1P10 - chains A and P; structure by X-ray diffraction, 2.25 A resolution.

[Chain A]
Molecule: Alpha-lytic protease
Source organism: Lysobacter enzymogenes
Notes: EC 3.4.21.12
UniProt: P00778 (PRLA_LYSEN); the construct lacks a stretch of the UniProt sequence and is renumbered around it, so the offset changes along the chain: 16-19 = UniProt 202-205; 29-35 = UniProt 206-212; 39-48 = UniProt 213-222; 49-59 = UniProt 227-237; 12 more segments
Chain sequence (198 residues; row label = number of the first residue in the row; note: 53 numbers in that range are skipped by the numbering (no residue carries them; nothing is unmodelled there); a row labelled like 15A-15B holds insertion residues (15A, then the next letters in order)):
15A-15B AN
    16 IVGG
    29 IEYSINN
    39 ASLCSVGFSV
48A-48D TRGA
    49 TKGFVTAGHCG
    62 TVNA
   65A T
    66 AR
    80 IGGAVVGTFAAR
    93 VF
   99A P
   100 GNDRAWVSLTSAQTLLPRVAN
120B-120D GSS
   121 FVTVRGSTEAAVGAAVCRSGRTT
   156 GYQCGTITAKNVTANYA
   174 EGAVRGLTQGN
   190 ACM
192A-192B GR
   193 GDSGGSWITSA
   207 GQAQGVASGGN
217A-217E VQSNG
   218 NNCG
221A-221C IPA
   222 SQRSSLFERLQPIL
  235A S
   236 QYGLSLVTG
Differences from the reference sequence: conflict Ala-213 (Met357 in P00778)
Cystine bridges: Cys-42/Cys-58, Cys-137/Cys-159, Cys-191/Cys-220
Swiss-Prot annotation at these positions:
  - active site (Charge relay system): His-57, Asp-102, Ser-195

[Chain P]
Molecule: Methoxysuccinyl-ala-ala-pro-valine boronic acid inhibitor
Chain sequence (5 residues; each row starts with the number of its first residue; the depositors numbered this strand downwards along its sequence, so these rows (ascending numbers) run in the REVERSE of the deposited 5'-to-3' order):
     1 VPAAX
Unresolved in the structure: 5
Modified / non-standard residues: Val-1 (valine boronic acid; B2V); MSU (succinic acid monomethyl ester) at position 5

[How chain A and chain P interact]
Residue-residue contacts (20):
  His-57(A) / Val-1(P)
  His-57(A) / Pro-2(P)
  Asn-170(A) / Ala-4(P)
  Tyr-171(A) / Pro-2(P)
  Tyr-171(A) / Ala-3(P)
  Tyr-171(A) / Ala-4(P)
  Met-192(A) / Val-1(P)
  Gly-192A(A) / Val-1(P)
  Arg-192B(A) / Val-1(P)
  Gly-193(A) / Val-1(P)
  Asp-194(A) / Val-1(P)
  Ser-195(A) / Val-1(P)  covalent bond
  Ser-195(A) / Pro-2(P)
  Ser-214(A) / Val-1(P)  hydrogen bond (backbone-backbone)
  Ser-214(A) / Pro-2(P)
  Gly-215(A) / Val-1(P)
  Gly-215(A) / Ala-3(P)
  Gly-216(A) / Ala-3(P)  hydrogen bond (backbone-backbone)
  Gly-216(A) / Ala-4(P)
  Val-217A(A) / Val-1(P)
Also at the interface, not in a pair above, chain A (17 interface residues in all): Ala-169, Glu-174, Asn-217, Leu-227

[Summary]
17 residues of chain A face 4 of chain P across their interface, with 1 covalent bond and 2 hydrogen bonds.
The backbones hydrogen-bond at Ser-214(A)/Val-1(P) and Gly-216(A)/Ala-3(P). UniProt lists 3 active-site
residues on chain A.
Here chain A is Alpha-lytic protease (Lysobacter enzymogenes) and chain P is
Methoxysuccinyl-ala-ala-pro-valine boronic acid inhibitor. Entry 1P10 (Structural plasticity as a determinant
of enzyme specificity. creating broadly specific proteases) was determined by X-ray diffraction (same
publication as 1P09).
